8IXL - chains D and F of the 35 polymer chains in the assembly; structure by electron microscopy, 3.50 A resolution.

# Chain D
Molecule: Tail virion protein G9P
Organism: Inovirus M13
UniProtKB: P69538 (G9P_BPM13); numbering as in UniProt (aligned over 1-32)
Chain sequence (32 residues; row label = number of the first residue in the row):
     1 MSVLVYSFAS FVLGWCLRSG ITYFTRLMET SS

# Chain F
Molecule: Tail virion protein G7P
Organism: Inovirus M13
UniProtKB: P69535 (G7P_BPM13); numbering as in UniProt (aligned over 1-33)
Chain sequence (33 residues; row label = number of the first residue in the row):
     1 MEQVADFDTI YQAMIQISVV LCFALGIIAG GQR
Unresolved in the structure: 1-4
What the authors report for this chain:
  - self-association interface (contacts with another copy of this molecule); pairs are residue here / residue on that copy: F7-F7 (hydrophobic contact), I28-Q32 (hydrogen bond), F7, I10, A13, M14, L21, A24, L25, A29

# How chain D and chain F interact
Residue-residue contacts (11):
  M1(D) - Q16(F)  hydrogen bond (backbone-side chain)
  V3(D) - A13(F)
  V3(D) - Q16(F)
  L4(D) - Q16(F)
  L4(D) - V19(F)  hydrophobic
  S7(D) - V20(F)
  F8(D) - V20(F)  hydrophobic
  F8(D) - F23(F)  hydrophobic
  F11(D) - F23(F)  hydrophobic
  F11(D) - A24(F)  hydrophobic
  F11(D) - I27(F)  hydrophobic
Also at the interface, not in a pair above, chain D (7 interface residues in all): S2
Also at the interface, not in a pair above, chain F (8 interface residues in all): I17

# Overview
Chain D and chain F form an interface of 7 and 8 residues respectively, with 1 hydrogen bond. Its one
hydrogen-bonded contact is M1(D)-Q16(F). From the paper: a self-association interface involving F7(F), I10(F)
and A13(F) among others.
Here chain D is Tail virion protein G9P and chain F is Tail virion protein G7P, both from Inovirus M13. Entry
8IXL (top segment of the bacteriophage M13 mini variant) was determined by electron microscopy, deposited
together with 8IXK, 8IXJ and 8JWT.
